Entry 3RGB (X-ray diffraction, 2.80 A resolution); this record covers chains A and I of the 9 polymer chains in the assembly.

== Chain A (and I) ==
Molecule: Methane monooxygenase subunit B2
Source organism: Methylococcus capsulatus
Notes: EC 1.14.13.25; chain I of this document is another copy of the same molecule, construct and numbering; everything in this record applies to it too
UniProt: Q49104 (Q49104_METCA); residue numbers follow UniProt; this construct covers 1-414
Sequence (414 residues; numbered 1 to 414; the number before each row is that of its first residue):
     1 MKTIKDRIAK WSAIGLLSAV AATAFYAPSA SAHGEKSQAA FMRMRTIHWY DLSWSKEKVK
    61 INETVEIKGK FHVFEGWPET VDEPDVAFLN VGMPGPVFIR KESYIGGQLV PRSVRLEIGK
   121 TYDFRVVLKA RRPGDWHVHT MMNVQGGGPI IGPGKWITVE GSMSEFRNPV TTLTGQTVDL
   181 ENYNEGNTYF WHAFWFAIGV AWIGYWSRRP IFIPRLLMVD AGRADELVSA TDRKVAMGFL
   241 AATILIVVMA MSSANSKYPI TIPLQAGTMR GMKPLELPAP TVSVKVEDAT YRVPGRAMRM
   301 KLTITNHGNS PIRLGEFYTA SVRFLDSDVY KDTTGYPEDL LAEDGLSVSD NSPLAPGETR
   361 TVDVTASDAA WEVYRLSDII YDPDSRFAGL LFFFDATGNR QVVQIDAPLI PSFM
Unresolved in the structure: 1-32
Bound ions: dinuclear copper ion: His33, His137, His139; Cu ion: His48, His72; Zn2+ near Glu57 (its only coordinating residue here)

== Interface between chain A and chain I ==
Contacting residue pairs - 27 pairs, chain A then chain I:
  Arg112(A) - Asp384(I)  salt bridge
  Arg112(A) - Arg386(I)
  Arg115(A) - Glu83(I)  salt bridge
  Leu173(A) - Ile410(I)  hydrophobic
  Leu173(A) - Pro411(I)
  Leu173(A) - Phe413(I)
  Leu173(A) - Met414(I)
  Ile260(A) - Phe413(I)  hydrophobic
  Pro263(A) - Ile380(I)
  Pro263(A) - Tyr381(I)
  Pro263(A) - Asp382(I)
  Leu264(A) - Pro383(I)
  Gln265(A) - Asp382(I)
  Gln265(A) - Pro383(I)
  Gln265(A) - Asp384(I)
  Gln265(A) - Ser385(I)
  Ala266(A) - Pro383(I)  hydrogen bond (backbone-backbone)
  Ala266(A) - Asp384(I)
  Gly267(A) - Glu79(I)
  Thr268(A) - Glu79(I)  hydrogen bond
  Thr268(A) - Arg386(I)
  Met269(A) - Arg386(I)
  Arg270(A) - Glu75(I)
  Arg270(A) - Gly76(I)
  Arg270(A) - Trp77(I)
  Arg270(A) - Glu83(I)  salt bridge
  Arg270(A) - Ile118(I)
Also at the interface, not in a pair above, chain A (15 interface residues in all): Val86, Gly175, Ile262

== In short ==
The interface between chain A and chain I involves 15 residues on one side and 17 on the other; the contacts
include 2 hydrogen bonds and 3 salt bridges. Among the polar pairs are Arg112(A)-Asp384(I), Arg115(A)-Glu83(I)
and Arg270(A)-Glu83(I).
Chain A and chain I are both Methane monooxygenase subunit B2 (Methylococcus capsulatus); the structure,
Crystal structure of particulate methane monooxygenase from Methylococcus capsulatus (Bath), was determined by
X-ray diffraction, deposited together with 3RFR.
